5KC5 - chain A; structure by X-ray diffraction, 2.35 A resolution.

[Chain A]
Protein: Cerebellin-1
Organism: Homo sapiens
Reference sequence: P23435 (CBLN1_HUMAN); numbering as in UniProt (aligned over 58-193)
Sequence (147 residues; each row starts with the number of its first residue):
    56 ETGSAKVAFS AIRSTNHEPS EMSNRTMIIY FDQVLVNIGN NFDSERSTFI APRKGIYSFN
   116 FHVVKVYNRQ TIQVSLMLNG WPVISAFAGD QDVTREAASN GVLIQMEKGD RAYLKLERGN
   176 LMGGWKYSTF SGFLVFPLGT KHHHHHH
Unresolved in the structure: 56-57, 195-202
Covalent attachments: N-acetylglucosamine (NAG) linked to Asn79
Construct notes: expression tag (56-57, 194-202)
What the authors report for this chain:
  - mutagenesis - Y122A, R124A, D147A: abolished binding to GluD2ATD

[Overview]
Covalently linked N-acetylglucosamine: at Asn79. The paper reports that Y122A, R124A and D147A abolish binding
to GluD2ATD.
Chain A is Cerebellin-1 (Homo sapiens); the structure, Crystal structure of the Cbln1 C1q domain trimer, was
determined by X-ray diffraction (same publication as 5KC6, 5KC7, 5KC8, 5KC9 and 5KCA).
